2OJU - chains B and D; structure by X-ray diffraction, 2.40 A resolution.

# Chain B
Name: Peptidyl-prolyl cis-trans isomerase-like 3
Organism: Homo sapiens
Notes: EC 5.2.1.8
UniProtKB: Q9H2H8 (PPIL3_HUMAN); residues 7-167 here correspond to UniProt positions 1-161 (UniProt number = residue number - 6)
Amino-acid sequence (167 residues; numbered 1 to 167; the number before each row is that of its first residue):
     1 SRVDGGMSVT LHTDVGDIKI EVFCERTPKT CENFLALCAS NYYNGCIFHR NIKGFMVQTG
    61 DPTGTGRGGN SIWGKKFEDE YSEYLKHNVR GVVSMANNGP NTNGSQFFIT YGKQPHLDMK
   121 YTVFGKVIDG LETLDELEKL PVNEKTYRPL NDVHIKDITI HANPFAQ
Disordered / not traced: 167
Sequence notes: expression tag (1-6)
Swiss-Prot annotation at these positions:
  - modified residue: Ser8 (N-acetylserine), Arg67 (Omega-N-methylarginine)
Disulfide bonds: Cys24-Cys31

# Chain D
Name: Cyclosporin A
Amino-acid sequence (11 residues; numbered 1 to 11; the number before each row is that of its first residue):
     1 ALLVTAGLVL A
Modified / non-standard residues: Ala1 (D-alanine; DAL); Leu2, Leu3, Leu8, Leu10 (N-methylleucine; MLE); Val4 (N-methylvaline; MVA); Thr5 (4-methyl-4-[(E)-2-butenyl]-4,N-methyl-threonine; BMT); Ala6 (alpha-aminobutyric acid; ABA); Gly7 (sarcosine; SAR)
Covalent attachments: covalent link Ala1-Ala11

# How chain B and chain D interact
Residue-residue contacts - 26 pairs, chain B then chain D:
  Arg50(B) - Leu3(D)  hydrogen bond (side chain-backbone)
  Arg50(B) - Thr5(D)
  Phe55(B) - Leu2(D)
  Phe55(B) - Leu3(D)
  Phe55(B) - Val4(D)
  Met56(B) - Val4(D)
  Gln58(B) - Val4(D)
  Gln58(B) - Thr5(D)  hydrogen bond (side chain-backbone)
  Gly66(B) - Ala6(D)
  Gly66(B) - Gly7(D)  hydrogen bond (backbone-backbone)
  Arg67(B) - Ala6(D)
  Arg67(B) - Gly7(D)
  Ala96(B) - Val4(D)
  Ala96(B) - Ala6(D)
  Asn97(B) - Val4(D)  hydrogen bond (backbone-backbone)
  Asn97(B) - Thr5(D)
  Asn97(B) - Ala6(D)
  Asn98(B) - Thr5(D)
  Asn98(B) - Ala6(D)  hydrogen bond (side chain-backbone)
  Asn98(B) - Leu8(D)
  Gln106(B) - Ala6(D)
  Phe108(B) - Val4(D)
  His116(B) - Leu2(D)  hydrogen bond (side chain-backbone)
  Tyr121(B) - Leu3(D)
  Tyr121(B) - Val4(D)
  Tyr121(B) - Thr5(D)
Also at the interface, not in a pair above, chain B (14 interface residues in all): Leu117
Also at the interface, not in a pair above, chain D (8 interface residues in all): Val9

# Overview
14 residues of chain B face 8 of chain D across their interface, with 6 hydrogen bonds. Polar pairs include
Arg50(B)-Leu3(D), Gln58(B)-Thr5(D) and Asn98(B)-Ala6(D).
Here chain B is Peptidyl-prolyl cis-trans isomerase-like 3 (Homo sapiens) and chain D is Cyclosporin A. Entry
2OJU (X-ray structure of complex of human cyclophilin J with cyclosporin A) was determined by X-ray
diffraction.
